PDB entry 4H2U | X-ray diffraction, 2.10 A resolution | chains A and B of the 4 polymer chains in the assembly

Chain A (and B):
Molecule: Amino acid--[acyl-carrier-protein] ligase 1
Source organism: Bradyrhizobium japonicum
Notes: EC 6.2.1.-; chain B of this document is another copy of the same molecule, construct and numbering; everything in this record applies to it too
UniProtKB: Q89VT8 (AACL1_BRAJA); numbering as in UniProt (aligned over 1-326)
Amino-acid sequence (346 residues; each row starts with the number of its first residue; numbers below 1 keep their minus sign (Met-19 is residue -19)):
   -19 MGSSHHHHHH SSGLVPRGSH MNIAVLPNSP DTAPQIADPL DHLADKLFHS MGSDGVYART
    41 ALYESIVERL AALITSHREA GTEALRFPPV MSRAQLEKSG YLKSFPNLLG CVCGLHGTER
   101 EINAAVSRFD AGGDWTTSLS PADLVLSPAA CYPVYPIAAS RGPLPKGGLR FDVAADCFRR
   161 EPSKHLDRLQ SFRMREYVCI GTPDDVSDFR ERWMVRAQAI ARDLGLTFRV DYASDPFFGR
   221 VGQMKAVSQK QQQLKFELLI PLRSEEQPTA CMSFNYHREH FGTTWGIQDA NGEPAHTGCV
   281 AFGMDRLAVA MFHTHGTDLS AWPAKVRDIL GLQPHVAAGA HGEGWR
Not modelled in the structure: -19 to 17, 313-326 (chain B: -19 to 16, 314-326)
Construct notes: expression tag (-19 to 0)
Bound ions: Zn2+: Cys131, Glu176, Cys279; Mg2+: Glu161 (together with ATP)
Ligand contacts:
  - ATP (adenosine-5'-triphosphate): Arg159, Glu161, Asp167, Arg168, Leu169, Phe172, Met174, Asp215, Pro216, Lys235, Glu237, Ala250, Cys251, Met252, Ser253, Ala281, Gly283, Arg286
  - 4'-phosphopantetheine (PNS): Ser84, Phe85, Ala129, Cys131, Tyr132, Asp215, Phe217, Gln229, Gln232, Leu234, Asn255, Tyr256, His257, His260, Phe261, Cys279
Swiss-Prot annotation at these positions:
  - binding site (Zn(2+)): Cys131, Glu176, Cys279
  - binding site (ATP): Arg159, Glu161, Arg168, Leu169, Lys235, Ala250 to Ser253, Arg286
  - binding site (an L-alpha-amino acid): Glu176

Chain A / chain B interface:
Pairs across the interface - 118 pairs, chain A then chain B:
  His29(A) - Glu63(B)  salt bridge
  His29(A) - Leu65(B)
  His29(A) - Arg141(B)
  Ser30(A) - Ile137(B)
  Met31(A) - Phe67(B)  hydrophobic
  Met31(A) - Pro68(B)
  Met31(A) - Val70(B)
  Met31(A) - Ser72(B)
  Met31(A) - Gln75(B)
  Met31(A) - Pro133(B)  hydrophobic
  Ser33(A) - Asp123(B)  hydrogen bond
  Ser33(A) - Leu124(B)
  Val36(A) - Pro68(B)  hydrophobic
  Val36(A) - Val70(B)
  Tyr37(A) - Pro68(B)
  Ala38(A) - Arg66(B)
  Ala38(A) - Phe67(B)  hydrophobic
  Arg39(A) - Ala64(B)
  Arg39(A) - Leu65(B)
  Arg39(A) - Arg66(B)  hydrogen bond (backbone-backbone)
  Arg39(A) - Pro68(B)
  Thr40(A) - Ala64(B)
  Ala41(A) - Ala64(B)  hydrogen bond (backbone-backbone)
  Glu44(A) - Arg66(B)
  Glu63(A) - His29(B)  salt bridge
  Ala64(A) - Ala41(B)
  Leu65(A) - His29(B)
  Leu65(A) - Arg39(B)
  Arg66(A) - Ala38(B)
  Arg66(A) - Arg39(B)  hydrogen bond (backbone-backbone)
  Arg66(A) - Glu44(B)
  Phe67(A) - Met31(B)  hydrophobic
  Phe67(A) - Ala38(B)  hydrophobic
  Pro68(A) - Met31(B)
  Pro68(A) - Val36(B)  hydrophobic
  Pro68(A) - Tyr37(B)
  Pro68(A) - Arg39(B)
  Pro68(A) - Ser171(B)
  Pro69(A) - Pro69(B)  hydrophobic
  Pro69(A) - Asp156(B)
  Pro69(A) - Ser171(B)
  Val70(A) - Met31(B)
  Val70(A) - Val36(B)
  Val70(A) - Leu126(B)  hydrophobic
  Met71(A) - Met31(B)  hydrophobic
  Ser72(A) - Met31(B)
  Arg73(A) - Trp115(B)
  Arg73(A) - Thr116(B)
  Gln75(A) - Met31(B)
  Glu77(A) - Phe109(B)
  Glu77(A) - Trp115(B)  hydrogen bond
  Leu82(A) - Val106(B)
  Leu82(A) - Phe109(B)  hydrophobic
  Leu82(A) - Trp115(B)
  Pro86(A) - Leu95(B)
  Pro86(A) - Ile102(B)  hydrophobic
  Pro86(A) - Val106(B)  hydrophobic
  Leu89(A) - Cys93(B)
  Leu89(A) - Gly94(B)
  Leu89(A) - Trp115(B)  hydrophobic
  Gly90(A) - Cys93(B)
  Cys91(A) - Cys91(B)
  Cys91(A) - Val92(B)
  Cys91(A) - Cys93(B)  hydrogen bond (backbone-backbone)
  Cys91(A) - Leu119(B)  hydrophobic
  Val92(A) - Cys91(B)
  Val92(A) - Leu126(B)  hydrophobic
  Cys93(A) - Leu89(B)
  Cys93(A) - Gly90(B)
  Cys93(A) - Cys91(B)  hydrogen bond (backbone-backbone)
  Cys93(A) - Cys93(B)  hydrogen bond
  Gly94(A) - Leu89(B)
  Leu95(A) - Pro86(B)
  His96(A) - Arg160(B)  hydrogen bond
  Glu99(A) - Phe218(B)
  Glu99(A) - Gly219(B)
  Ile102(A) - Pro86(B)  hydrophobic
  Ile102(A) - Phe218(B)  hydrophobic
  Asn103(A) - Phe218(B)
  Val106(A) - Leu82(B)
  Val106(A) - Pro86(B)  hydrophobic
  Phe109(A) - Glu77(B)
  Phe109(A) - Leu82(B)  hydrophobic
  Asp110(A) - Lys83(B)
  Trp115(A) - Arg73(B)
  Trp115(A) - Glu77(B)  hydrogen bond
  Trp115(A) - Leu82(B)
  Trp115(A) - Leu89(B)  hydrophobic
  Trp115(A) - Cys91(B)  hydrophobic
  Thr116(A) - Arg73(B)
  Thr116(A) - Pro121(B)
  Leu119(A) - Cys91(B)  hydrophobic
  Pro121(A) - Thr116(B)
  Ala122(A) - Arg160(B)
  Asp123(A) - Ser33(B)  hydrogen bond
  Asp123(A) - Arg160(B)  salt bridge
  Leu124(A) - Ser33(B)
  Leu124(A) - Phe158(B)  hydrophobic
  Leu124(A) - Gln170(B)
  Leu126(A) - Val70(B)  hydrophobic
  Leu126(A) - Val92(B)  hydrophobic
  Leu126(A) - Leu126(B)  hydrophobic
  Pro133(A) - Met31(B)  hydrophobic
  Ile137(A) - Ser30(B)
  Arg141(A) - His29(B)
  Asp156(A) - Pro69(B)
  Phe158(A) - Leu124(B)  hydrophobic
  Arg160(A) - His96(B)  hydrogen bond
  Arg160(A) - Ala122(B)
  Arg160(A) - Asp123(B)  salt bridge
  Ser171(A) - Pro68(B)
  Ser171(A) - Pro69(B)
  Ser171(A) - Val70(B)
  Phe218(A) - Glu99(B)
  Phe218(A) - Ile102(B)  hydrophobic
  Phe218(A) - Asn103(B)
  Gly219(A) - Glu99(B)
  Arg220(A) - Glu99(B)
Interface residues without a listed pair, chain A (61 interface residues in all): Gly32, Asn87, Gln170
Interface residues without a listed pair, chain B (61 interface residues in all): Gly32, Thr40, Met71, Asn87, Arg220

In short:
The chain A/chain B interface involves 61 residues from each chain, with 12 hydrogen bonds and 4 salt bridges.
Among the polar pairs are His29(A)-Glu63(B), Asp123(A)-Arg160(B) and Ser33(A)-Asp123(B). Ligands of chain A:
ATP and 4'-phosphopantetheine.
Chain A and chain B are both Amino acid--[acyl-carrier-protein] ligase 1 (Bradyrhizobium japonicum); the
structure, Crystal structure of Bradyrhizobium japonicum glycine:[carrier protein] ligase complexed with
cognate carrier protein and ATP, was determined by X-ray diffraction (same publication as 4H2S, 4H2T, 4H2V,
4H2W, 4H2X and 4H2Y).
